3ZW6 - chains B and C of the 6 polymer chains in the assembly; structure by electron microscopy, 20.00 A resolution (very low resolution: no residue pairs are listed; an interface is given only as per-side residue counts).

Chain B (and C):
Molecule: Ribulose bisphosphate carboxylase/oxygenase activase 1, chloroplastic
Source organism: Nicotiana tabacum
Notes: fragment: aaa atpase domain, residues 127-419; chain C of this document is another copy of the same molecule, construct and numbering; everything in this record applies to it too
UniProtKB: Q40460 (RCA1_TOBAC); residues 68-360 here correspond to UniProt positions 127-419 (UniProt number = residue number + 59)
Sequence (293 residues; each row starts with the number of its first residue):
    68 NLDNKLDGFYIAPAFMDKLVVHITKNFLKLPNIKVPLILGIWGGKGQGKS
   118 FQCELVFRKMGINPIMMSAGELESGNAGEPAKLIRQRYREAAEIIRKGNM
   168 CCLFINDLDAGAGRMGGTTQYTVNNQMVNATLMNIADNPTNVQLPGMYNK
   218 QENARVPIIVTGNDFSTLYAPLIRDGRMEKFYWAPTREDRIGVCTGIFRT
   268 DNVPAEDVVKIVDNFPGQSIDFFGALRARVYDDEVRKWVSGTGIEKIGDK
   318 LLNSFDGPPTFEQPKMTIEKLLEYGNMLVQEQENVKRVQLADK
Disordered / not traced: 142-144, 177-190, 208-218, 235-236
Curated features (UniProtKB/Swiss-Prot):
  - binding site (ATP): G110 to S117

Chain B / chain C interface:
At this resolution (20 A) residue pairs are not listed: 31 residues of chain B and 29 of chain C lie at the interface.

Overview:
31 residues of chain B and 29 residues of chain C are in contact. From UniProt: 8 ATP-binding residues on
chain B.
Both chains are Ribulose bisphosphate carboxylase/oxygenase activase 1, chloroplastic (Nicotiana tabacum).
Entry 3ZW6 (Model of hexameric aaa domain arrangement of green-type rubisco activase from tobacco) was
determined by electron microscopy together with 3T15 from the same study.
